PDB entry 1QV1 | X-ray diffraction, 1.10 A resolution | chain A

[Chain A]
Molecule: Obelin
Source organism: Obelia longissima
Notes: EC 1.13.12.5
Reference sequence: Q27709 (OBL_OBELO); numbering as in UniProt (aligned over 1-195)
Amino-acid sequence (195 residues; numbered 1 to 195; the number before each row is that of its first residue):
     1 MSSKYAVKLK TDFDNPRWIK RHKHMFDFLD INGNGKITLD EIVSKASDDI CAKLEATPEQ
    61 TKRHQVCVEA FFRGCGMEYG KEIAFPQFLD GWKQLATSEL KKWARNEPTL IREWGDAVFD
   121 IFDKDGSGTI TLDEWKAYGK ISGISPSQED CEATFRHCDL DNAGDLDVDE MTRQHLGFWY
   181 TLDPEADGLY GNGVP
Disordered / not traced: 1-4, 124-127
Construct notes: engineered mutation Ala163 (Ser in Q27709)
UniProt features mapped onto this chain:
  - binding site (Ca(2+)): Asp30, Asn32, Asn34, Lys36, Glu41, Asp123, Asp125, Ser127, Thr129, Glu134, Asp159, Asp161, Asp165, Glu170
  - mutagenesis: Trp92 (W92F: Shifts luminescence to violet by adding a new band at 410 nm)
Metal / ion sites: Ca2+: Asp30, Asn32, Asn34, Lys36; K+: Phe155, Arg156, Cys158
Small-molecule neighbours: C2-hydroperoxy-coelenterazine (CZH): His22, Met25, Phe28, Leu29, Ile42, Lys45, Ala46, Ile50, Phe72, Phe88, Trp92, Ile111, Trp114, Gly115, Val118, Phe119, Trp135, Tyr138, Ser142, Ile144, Val168, Met171, His175, Trp179, Tyr190

[Summary]
Chain A binds C2-hydroperoxy-coelenterazine. Asp30, Asn32, Asn34 and Lys36 form the Ca2+ site. The K+ site is
built by Phe155, Arg156 and Cys158. UniProt lists 14 Ca2+-binding residues and one mutagenesis site.
Chain A is Obelin (Obelia longissima); the structure, Atomic resolution structure of obelin from Obelia
longissima, was determined by X-ray diffraction (same publication as 1QV0).
